7M8T - chains A and C of the 3 polymer chains in the assembly; structure by X-ray diffraction, 1.50 A resolution.

Chain A:
Molecule: HLA class I histocompatibility antigen, A alpha chain
From: Homo sapiens
UniProtKB: U5YJK1 (U5YJK1_HUMAN); residues 1-277 here correspond to UniProt positions 25-301 (UniProt number = residue number + 24)
Chain sequence (277 residues; numbered 1 to 277; the number before each row is that of its first residue):
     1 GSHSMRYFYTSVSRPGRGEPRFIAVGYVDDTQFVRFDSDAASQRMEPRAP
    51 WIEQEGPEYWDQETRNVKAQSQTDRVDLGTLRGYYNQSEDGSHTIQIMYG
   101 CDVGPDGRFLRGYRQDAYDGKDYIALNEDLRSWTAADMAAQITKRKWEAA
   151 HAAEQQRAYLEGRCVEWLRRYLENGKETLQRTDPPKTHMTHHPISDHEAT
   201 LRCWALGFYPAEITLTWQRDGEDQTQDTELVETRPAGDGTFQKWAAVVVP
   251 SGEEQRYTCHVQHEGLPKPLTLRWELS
Unresolved in the structure: 277
Disulfide bonds: C101-C164, C203-C259

Chain C:
Molecule: Spike protein S1 peptide
UniProtKB: P0DTC2 (SPIKE_SARS2); residues 1-9 here correspond to UniProt positions 370-378 (UniProt number = residue number + 369)
Chain sequence (9 residues; each row starts with the number of its first residue):
     1 NSASFSTFK

Interface between chain A and chain C:
Pairs across the interface (39):
  M5(A) with N1(C)
  Y7(A) with N1(C), hydrogen bond (side chain-backbone); S2(C), hydrogen bond (side chain-backbone)
  Y9(A) with S2(C)
  E63(A) with N1(C), hydrogen bond; S2(C), hydrogen bond
  N66(A) with S2(C), hydrogen bond; A3(C); S4(C)
  Q70(A) with S6(C)
  T73(A) with S6(C), hydrogen bond; T7(C)
  V76(A) with F8(C), hydrophobic
  D77(A) with F8(C); K9(C), hydrogen bond (side chain-backbone)
  T80(A) with K9(C)
  L81(A) with K9(C)
  Y84(A) with K9(C), hydrogen bond (side chain-backbone)
  I95(A) with K9(C)
  Y99(A) with S2(C); A3(C), hydrogen bond (side chain-backbone)
  D116(A) with K9(C), salt bridge
  T143(A) with K9(C), hydrogen bond (side chain-backbone)
  K146(A) with F8(C); K9(C), hydrogen bond (side chain-backbone)
  W147(A) with T7(C), hydrogen bond (side chain-backbone); F8(C), hydrogen bond (side chain-backbone); K9(C)
  A150(A) with T7(C)
  A152(A) with F5(C), hydrophobic
  Q155(A) with F5(C)
  Y159(A) with N1(C), hydrogen bond (side chain-backbone); S2(C); A3(C)
  R163(A) with N1(C), hydrogen bond; S2(C), hydrogen bond (side chain-backbone); S4(C), hydrogen bond
  W167(A) with N1(C)
  Y171(A) with N1(C), hydrogen bond (side chain-backbone)
Other interface residues (no listed pair), chain A (31 interface residues in all): M45, Y59, V67, A69, I97, Y123

In short:
31 residues of chain A face 9 of chain C across their interface, with 18 hydrogen bonds and 1 salt bridge.
Polar contacts include D116(A)-K9(C), Y7(A)-N1(C) and Y7(A)-S2(C).
Here chain A is HLA class I histocompatibility antigen, A alpha chain (Homo sapiens) and chain C is Spike
protein S1 peptide. Entry 7M8T (Crystal Structure of HLA-A*11:01 in complex with NSASFSTFK, an 9-mer epitope
from SARS-CoV-2 spike (S370-378)) was determined by X-ray diffraction (same publication as 7M8S and 7M8U).
